4MJS - chains A and B; structure by X-ray diffraction, 2.50 A resolution.

== Chain A ==
Name: Protein kinase C zeta type
Organism: Rattus norvegicus
Notes: EC 2.7.11.13; fragment: PB1 domain
UniProt: P09217 (KPCZ_RAT); numbering as in UniProt (aligned over 15-101)
Amino-acid sequence (91 residues; numbered 11 to 101; the number before each row is that of its first residue):
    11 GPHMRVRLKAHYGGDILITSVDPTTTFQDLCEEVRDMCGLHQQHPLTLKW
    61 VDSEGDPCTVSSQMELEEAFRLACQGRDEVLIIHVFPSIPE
Not modelled in the structure: 11, 33, 101
Differences from the reference sequence: expression tag (11-14)
From the paper describing this entry:
  - conformationally variable residues (side-chain flip): Glu64
  - contacts within the chain: Glu78-Arg81 (salt bridge)
  - mutagenesis - W60A: decreased binding to Sequestosome-1 (chain B)
  - mutagenesis - C68I, C68V: unchanged binding to Sequestosome-1 (chain B)

== Chain B ==
Name: Sequestosome-1
Organism: Homo sapiens
Notes: fragment: PB1 domain
UniProt: Q13501 (SQSTM_HUMAN); residues 3-102 here = UniProt positions 3-102
Amino-acid sequence (104 residues; numbered -1 to 102; the number before each row is that of its first residue; numbers below 1 keep their minus sign (Gly-1 is residue -1)):
    -1 GPHMSLTVKAYLLGKEDAAREIRRFSFCCSPEPEAEAEAAAGPGPCERLL
    49 SRVAALFPALRPGGFQAHYRAERGDLVAFSSDEELTMAMSYVKDDIFRIY
    99 IKEK
Not modelled in the structure: -1 to 3, 12-14, 27-40
Differences from the reference sequence: expression tag (-1 to 2); engineered mutation Ala69 (Asp in Q13501), Arg71 (Asp in Q13501)
Curated features (UniProtKB/Swiss-Prot):
  - region: Arg50 to Asp80 (Interaction with PAWR)
  - modified residue: Ser24 (Phosphoserine)
  - cross-link: Lys91 (Glycyl lysine isopeptide (Lys-Gly) (interchain with G-Cter in ubiquitin))
From the paper describing this entry:
  - conformationally variable residues (side-chain flip): Arg21
  - mutagenesis - T5A, S24A: unchanged binding to Protein kinase C zeta type (chain A)
  - mutagenesis - K7E/R96A: abolished binding to p62-PB1

== How chain A and chain B interact ==
Residue-residue contacts (26):
  Asp62(A) with Lys7(B), salt bridge; Arg22(B), salt bridge
  Glu64(A) with Lys7(B), salt bridge; Ile94(B); Arg96(B), salt bridge
  Asp66(A) with Lys7(B), salt bridge; Ile20(B)
  Pro67(A) with Ile20(B)
  Cys68(A) with Ile20(B); Arg22(B)
  Thr69(A) with Glu19(B); Ile20(B), hydrogen bond (backbone-backbone); Arg21(B), hydrogen bond (backbone-side chain)
  Ser71(A) with Arg21(B), hydrogen bond
  Ser72(A) with Leu54(B)
  Met74(A) with Arg50(B); Leu54(B), hydrophobic
  Glu75(A) with Arg21(B), salt bridge; Arg22(B); Leu54(B)
  Glu78(A) with Arg22(B); Phe23(B); Ser24(B), hydrogen bond
  Arg81(A) with Thr5(B), hydrogen bond; Ser24(B), hydrogen bond
  Leu82(A) with Arg22(B)
Other interface residues (no listed pair), chain A (14 interface residues in all): Val70
Other interface residues (no listed pair), chain B (13 interface residues in all): Tyr9
From the paper, about this interface:
  - specific contacts: Asp62(A)-Lys7(B), Glu64(A)-Lys7(B), Asp66(A)-Lys7(B), Ser71(A)-Arg21(B), Glu75(A)-Arg21(B), Thr5(B)-Arg81(A) (hydrogen bond), Arg22(B)-Asp62(A), Ser24(B)-Glu78(A) (hydrogen bond), Arg96(B)-Glu64(A)
  - interface residues, chain A: Cys68(A)
  - hot spots on chain A (mutagenesis) - D62A, E64A, D66A, C68F, C68R, C68W, C68Y: abolished binding to Sequestosome-1 (chain B)

== Overview ==
Chain A and chain B form an interface of 14 and 13 residues respectively, with 6 hydrogen bonds and 6 salt
bridges. Polar contacts include Asp62(A)-Lys7(B), Asp62(A)-Arg22(B) and Glu64(A)-Lys7(B). The authors report
contacts between Asp62(A) and Lys7(B), Glu64(A) and Lys7(B) and Asp66(A) and Lys7(B) among others; hydrogen
bonds between Thr5(B) and Arg81(A) and Ser24(B) and Glu78(A). From the paper: D62A, E64A and D66A of chain A,
among others, abolish binding to Sequestosome-1 (chain B); the interface residue Cys68(A); 13 substitutions
were tested in all.
Chain A is Protein kinase C zeta type (Rattus norvegicus) and chain B is Sequestosome-1 (Homo sapiens); the
structure, crystal structure of a PB1 complex, was determined by X-ray diffraction.
